Entry 7BQX (electron microscopy, 4.20 A resolution (low resolution: residue-level contacts below are approximate; hydrogen-bond / salt-bridge calls are withheld)); this record covers chains S and T of the 19 polymer chains in the assembly.

# Chain S (and T)
Molecule: Major capsid protein
From: Epstein-Barr virus (strain B95-8)
Notes: chain T of this document is another copy of the same molecule, construct and numbering; everything in this record applies to it too
Reference sequence: P03226 (MCP_EBVB9); residues 1-1381 here = UniProt positions 1-1381
Sequence (1381 residues; numbered 1 to 1381; the number before each row is that of its first residue):
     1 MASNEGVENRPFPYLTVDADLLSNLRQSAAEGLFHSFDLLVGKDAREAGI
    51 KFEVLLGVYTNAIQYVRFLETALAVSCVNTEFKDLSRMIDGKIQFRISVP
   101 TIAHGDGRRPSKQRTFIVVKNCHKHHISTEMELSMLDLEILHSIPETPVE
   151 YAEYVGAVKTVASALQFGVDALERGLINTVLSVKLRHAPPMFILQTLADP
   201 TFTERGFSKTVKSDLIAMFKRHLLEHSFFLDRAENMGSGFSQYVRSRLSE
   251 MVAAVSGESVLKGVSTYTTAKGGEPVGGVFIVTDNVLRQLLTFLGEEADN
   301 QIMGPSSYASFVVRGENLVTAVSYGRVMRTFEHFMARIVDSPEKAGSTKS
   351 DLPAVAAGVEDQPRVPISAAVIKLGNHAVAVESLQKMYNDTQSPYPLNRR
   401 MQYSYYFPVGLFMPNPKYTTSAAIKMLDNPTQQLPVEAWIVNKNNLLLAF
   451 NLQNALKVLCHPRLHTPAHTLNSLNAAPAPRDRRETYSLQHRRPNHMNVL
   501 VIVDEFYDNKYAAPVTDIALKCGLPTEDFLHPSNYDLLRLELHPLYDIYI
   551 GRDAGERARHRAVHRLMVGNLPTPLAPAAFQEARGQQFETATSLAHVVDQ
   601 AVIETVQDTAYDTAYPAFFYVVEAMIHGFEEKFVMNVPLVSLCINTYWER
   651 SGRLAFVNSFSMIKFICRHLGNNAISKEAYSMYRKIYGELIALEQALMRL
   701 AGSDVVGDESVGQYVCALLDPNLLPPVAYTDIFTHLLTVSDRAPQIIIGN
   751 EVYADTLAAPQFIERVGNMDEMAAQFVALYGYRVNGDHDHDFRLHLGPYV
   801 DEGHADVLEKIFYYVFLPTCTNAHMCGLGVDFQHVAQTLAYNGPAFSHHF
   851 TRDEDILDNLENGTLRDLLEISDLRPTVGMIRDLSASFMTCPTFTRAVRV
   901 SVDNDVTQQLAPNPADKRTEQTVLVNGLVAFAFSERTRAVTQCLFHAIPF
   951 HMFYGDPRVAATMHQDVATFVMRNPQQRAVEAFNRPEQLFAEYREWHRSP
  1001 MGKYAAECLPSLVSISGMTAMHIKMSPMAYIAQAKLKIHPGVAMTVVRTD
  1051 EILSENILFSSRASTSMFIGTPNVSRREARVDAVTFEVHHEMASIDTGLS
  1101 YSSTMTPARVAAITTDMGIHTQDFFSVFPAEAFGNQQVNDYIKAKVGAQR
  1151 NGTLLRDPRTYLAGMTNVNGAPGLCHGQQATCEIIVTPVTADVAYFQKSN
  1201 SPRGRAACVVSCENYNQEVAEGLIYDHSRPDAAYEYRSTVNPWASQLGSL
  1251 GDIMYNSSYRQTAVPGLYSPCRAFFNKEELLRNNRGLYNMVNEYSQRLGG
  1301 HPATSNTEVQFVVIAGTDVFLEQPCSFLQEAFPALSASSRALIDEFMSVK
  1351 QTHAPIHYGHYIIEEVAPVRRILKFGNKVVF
Unresolved in the structure: 1-4, 309-364, 1149-1177 (chain T: 1-50, 1150-1175)
Construct notes: conflict Ile-89 (Thr in P03226)

# Chain S / chain T interface
Pairs across the interface (191):
  Glu-8(S) with Ser-323(T)
  Arg-10(S) with Val-322(T); Ser-323(T); Tyr-324(T); Gly-325(T)
  Pro-11(S) with Val-322(T)
  Phe-12(S) with Ser-323(T)
  Ile-50(S) with Arg-87(T); Ala-321(T)
  Lys-51(S) with Arg-87(T); Gly-325(T)
  Phe-52(S) with Asp-84(T); Arg-87(T); Met-88(T); Ile-89(T); Gly-325(T); Val-327(T)
  Glu-53(S) with Asp-90(T); Gly-325(T); Arg-326(T); Val-327(T)
  Val-54(S) with Met-88(T); Asp-90(T); Gly-91(T); Lys-92(T); Val-327(T)
  Leu-55(S) with Lys-92(T); Val-327(T); Met-328(T); Arg-329(T)
  Leu-56(S) with Lys-92(T); Ile-93(T); Arg-329(T); Phe-1068(T); Ile-1095(T)
  Gly-57(S) with Ile-93(T); Gln-94(T)
  Val-58(S) with Gln-94(T)
  Tyr-59(S) with Ile-93(T); Gln-94(T); Phe-95(T); Arg-96(T); Val-260(T); Val-355(T)
  Thr-60(S) with Arg-96(T)
  Asn-61(S) with Arg-96(T); Ile-97(T); Ser-98(T)
  Ile-63(S) with Ser-98(T)
  His-126(S) with His-104(T); Gly-105(T)
  Ile-127(S) with Ala-103(T); His-104(T); Gly-105(T)
  Ser-128(S) with Ala-103(T); His-104(T)
  Thr-129(S) with Ala-103(T)
  Glu-130(S) with Pro-110(T); Lys-112(T)
  Glu-132(S) with Lys-112(T); Gln-113(T)
  Tyr-151(S) with Pro-342(T); Glu-343(T)
  Val-155(S) with Pro-342(T)
  Ala-164(S) with Gln-113(T)
  Phe-167(S) with Thr-101(T); Gln-113(T)
  Asp-170(S) with Pro-100(T)
  Ala-171(S) with Thr-101(T); Ala-103(T)
  Arg-174(S) with Pro-100(T); Ile-102(T)
  Gly-175(S) with Ala-103(T)
  Asn-178(S) with His-104(T)
  Asn-285(S) with Asp-199(T); Thr-201(T)
  Asn-389(S) with Pro-200(T)
  Asp-390(S) with Val-99(T)
  Thr-391(S) with Pro-100(T); Arg-114(T)
  Gln-392(S) with Val-99(T)
  Ser-393(S) with Ile-102(T)
  Pro-394(S) with Glu-204(T)
  Arg-400(S) with Glu-204(T)
  Ala-423(S) with Thr-420(T); Ser-421(T); Ala-422(T)
  Ile-424(S) with Thr-419(T)
  Lys-425(S) with Tyr-418(T); Thr-419(T); Tyr-1358(T)
  Met-426(S) with Lys-417(T); Tyr-418(T)
  Leu-427(S) with Lys-417(T); Pro-430(T); Thr-431(T); Tyr-1358(T)
  Asn-442(S) with Ala-1233(T)
  Lys-443(S) with Ala-217(T)
  Asn-444(S) with Ala-217(T)
  Asn-445(S) with Lys-1198(T)
  Leu-446(S) with Lys-1198(T); Ala-1233(T)
  Leu-447(S) with Tyr-1234(T)
  Leu-448(S) with Tyr-1234(T); Glu-1235(T); Tyr-1236(T)
  Ala-449(S) with Tyr-1236(T)
  Gln-453(S) with Asp-528(T); His-531(T); Ser-533(T)
  Ser-593(S) with Glu-1007(T)
  Leu-594(S) with Leu-1009(T)
  Ala-595(S) with Leu-1009(T)
  Cys-667(S) with Thr-613(T)
  Arg-668(S) with Ser-934(T); Glu-935(T); Arg-936(T)
  His-669(S) with Arg-936(T)
  Gly-671(S) with Arg-650(T)
  Asn-672(S) with Arg-650(T); Asp-873(T)
  Asn-673(S) with Asp-873(T)
  Ala-674(S) with Asp-873(T)
  Lys-677(S) with Glu-649(T); Arg-650(T)
  Tyr-680(S) with Ala-614(T)
  Arg-684(S) with Asp-612(T); Arg-653(T)
  Ile-691(S) with Arg-958(T)
  Glu-694(S) with Arg-978(T)
  Met-698(S) with Arg-978(T); Ala-979(T)
  Arg-699(S) with Glu-1007(T)
  Val-705(S) with Gln-976(T)
  Asp-708(S) with Asn-974(T); Gln-976(T)
  Glu-709(S) with Gln-976(T)
  Ser-710(S) with Gln-976(T)
  Asp-801(S) with Met-972(T)
  Glu-802(S) with Met-972(T)
  Gly-803(S) with Met-972(T)
  His-804(S) with Arg-958(T); Met-972(T); Arg-978(T)
  Ala-805(S) with Met-972(T); Arg-978(T)
  Lys-1035(S) with Gly-523(T); Leu-524(T); Pro-525(T); Asp-528(T)
  Lys-1037(S) with Glu-527(T)
  Leu-1053(S) with Thr-201(T); Arg-205(T)
  Glu-1055(S) with Thr-201(T)
  Ala-1111(S) with Thr-201(T); Phe-202(T)
  Ala-1112(S) with Phe-202(T); Met-218(T)
  Thr-1114(S) with Asp-214(T)
  Ile-1119(S) with Glu-1235(T)
  Lys-1145(S) with Ser-533(T)
  Gln-1178(S) with Thr-210(T)
  Asn-1306(S) with Arg-205(T); Thr-210(T); Val-211(T)
  Thr-1307(S) with Thr-210(T)
  Glu-1308(S) with Lys-209(T)
  Thr-1317(S) with Asp-106(T)
  Asp-1318(S) with Arg-108(T)
  Arg-1340(S) with Pro-414(T); Tyr-418(T); Asp-1192(T)
  Ala-1341(S) with Tyr-418(T)
  Asp-1344(S) with Thr-420(T); Pro-1355(T)
  Glu-1345(S) with Thr-420(T)
  Met-1347(S) with Gln-1351(T)
  Ser-1348(S) with Gln-1351(T); His-1353(T)
  Lys-1374(S) with Leu-224(T); Lys-1198(T)
  Phe-1375(S) with Glu-1364(T)
  Gly-1376(S) with Glu-1364(T); Val-1366(T)
  Asn-1377(S) with Lys-1350(T); Glu-1364(T); Glu-1365(T)
  Lys-1378(S) with Gln-1351(T); His-1353(T); Glu-1364(T)
Interface residues without a listed pair, chain S (118 interface residues in all): Ala-62, Lys-159, Leu-172, Gln-385, Asn-398, Asn-451, Ser-703, Asp-704, Ile-1113, His-1120, Ala-1144, Gln-1179
Interface residues without a listed pair, chain T (119 interface residues in all): Gly-107, Ser-208, Phe-334, Ala-345, Thr-348, Val-515, Leu-520, Ser-651, Ile-871, Pro-975, Ala-982, Lys-1003, Ala-1006, Ala-1194, Ile-1356, Arg-1370, Phe-1381

# Overview
The interface between chain S and chain T involves 118 residues on one side and 119 on the other.
Both chains are Major capsid protein (Epstein-Barr virus (strain B95-8)). Entry 7BQX (Epstein-Barr virus, C5
portal vertex) was determined by electron microscopy together with 7BQT, 7BR7, 7BR8 and 7BSI from the same
study.
